PDB entry 5TOJ | X-ray diffraction, 3.30 A resolution | chains B and C of the 6 polymer chains in the assembly

== Chain B (and C) ==
Name: Fusion glycoprotein F0, Fibritin chimera
From: Human respiratory syncytial virus
Notes: chain C of this document is another copy of the same molecule, construct and numbering; everything in this record applies to it too
Reference sequence: P03420 (FUS_HRSVA); numbering as in UniProt (aligned over 1-513)
Amino-acid sequence (550 residues; each row starts with the number of its first residue):
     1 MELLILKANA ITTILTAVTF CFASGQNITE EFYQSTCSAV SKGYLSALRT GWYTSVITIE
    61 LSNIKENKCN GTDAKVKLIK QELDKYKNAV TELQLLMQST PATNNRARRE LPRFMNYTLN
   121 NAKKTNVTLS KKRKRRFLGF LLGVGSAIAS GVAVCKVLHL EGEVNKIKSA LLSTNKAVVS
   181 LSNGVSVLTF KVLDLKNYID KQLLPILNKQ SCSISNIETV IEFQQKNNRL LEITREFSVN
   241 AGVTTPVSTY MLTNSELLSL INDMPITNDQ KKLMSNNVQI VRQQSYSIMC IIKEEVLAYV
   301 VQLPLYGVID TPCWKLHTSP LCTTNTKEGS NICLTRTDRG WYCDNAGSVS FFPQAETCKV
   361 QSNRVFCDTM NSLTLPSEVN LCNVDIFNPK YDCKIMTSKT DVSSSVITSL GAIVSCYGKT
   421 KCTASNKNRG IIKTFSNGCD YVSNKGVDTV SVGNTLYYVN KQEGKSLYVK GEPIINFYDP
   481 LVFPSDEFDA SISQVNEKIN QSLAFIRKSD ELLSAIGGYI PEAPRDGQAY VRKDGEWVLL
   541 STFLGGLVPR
Not modelled in the structure: 1-26, 99-136, 550 (chain C: 1-26, 99-136, 546-550)
Disulfide bonds: Cys-37/Cys-439, Cys-69/Cys-212, Cys-155/Cys-290, Cys-313/Cys-343, Cys-322/Cys-333, Cys-358/Cys-367, Cys-382/Cys-393, Cys-416/Cys-422
Glycans and other covalent adducts: N-acetylglucosamine (NAG) linked to Asn-500
Construct notes: conflict Ala-102 (Pro in P03420); engineered mutation Cys-155 (Ser in P03420), Phe-190 (Ser in P03420), Leu-207 (Val in P03420), Cys-290 (Ser in P03420), Val-379 (Ile in P03420), Val-447 (Met in P03420)
UniProt features mapped onto this chain:
  - region: Phe-137 to Val-157 (Fusion peptide)
  - site (Cleavage): Arg-109, Glu-110, Arg-136, Phe-137
  - glycosylation (N-linked (GlcNAc...) asparagine): Asn-27, Asn-70, Asn-116, Asn-120, Asn-126, Asn-500
  - natural variant: Glu-218 (E218A: In strain: Cold-passage attenuated), Val-379 (I379V: In strain: Cold-passage attenuated; this construct carries the variant), Val-447 (M447V: In strain: Cold-passage attenuated; this construct carries the variant)
  - mutagenesis: Cys-37 (C37S: Impairs translation or folding of the F protein), Cys-69 (C69S: Impairs translation or folding of the F protein), Arg-108 to Arg-109 (Complete loss of cleavage between F2 and p27), Arg-108 (R108N: Complete loss of cleavage between F2 and p27), Arg-109 (R109N: Complete loss of cleavage between F2 and p27), Lys-131 (K131Q: No effect on cleavage between F2 and p27), Cys-212 (C212S: No effect on F1 and F2 structure and glycosylation), Cys-313 (C313S: Impairs translation or folding of the F protein), Cys-322 (C322S: Impairs translation or folding of the F protein), Cys-333 (C333S: Impairs translation or folding of the F protein), Cys-343 (C343S: Impairs translation or folding of the F protein), Cys-358 (C358S: Impairs translation or folding of the F protein), 6 further mutagenesis entries in UniProt

== Interface between chain B and chain C ==
Residue-residue contacts - 100 pairs, chain B then chain C:
  Thr-50(B) with Leu-456(C)
  Trp-52(B) with Tyr-458(C), hydrogen bond (backbone-side chain)
  Lys-75(B) with Glu-218(C), salt bridge
  Lys-77(B) with Glu-222(C), salt bridge
  Gln-81(B) with Gln-225(C)
  Lys-85(B) with Gln-225(C), hydrogen bond
  Glu-92(B) with Thr-249(C); Asn-254(C)
  Leu-95(B) with Val-278(C), hydrophobic
  Leu-96(B) with Gln-279(C)
  Gln-98(B) with Asn-276(C)
  Leu-141(B) with Thr-400(C)
  Gly-143(B) with Ser-404(C); Ser-405(C)
  Val-144(B) with Ser-405(C), hydrogen bond (backbone-backbone); Val-406(C); Ile-407(C), hydrogen bond (backbone-backbone)
  Gly-145(B) with Ile-407(C)
  Ser-146(B) with Asn-460(C), hydrogen bond
  Ala-149(B) with Tyr-458(C); Val-459(C); Asn-460(C)
  Ser-150(B) with Tyr-458(C)
  Ala-153(B) with Lys-461(C)
  Asn-183(B) with Lys-427(C)
  Val-185(B) with Lys-427(C)
  Ile-217(B) with Ile-217(C), hydrophobic; Glu-218(C)
  Gln-224(B) with Ile-221(C); Gln-225(C)
  Arg-235(B) with Thr-249(C); Tyr-250(C), hydrogen bond
  Ser-238(B) with Gln-279(C); Arg-282(C)
  Val-239(B) with Pro-246(C); Ser-248(C); Gln-283(C), hydrogen bond (backbone-side chain)
  Asn-240(B) with Gln-283(C)
  Ala-241(B) with Gln-279(C); Gln-283(C); Lys-359(C)
  Asn-345(B) with Asn-454(C), hydrogen bond (backbone-side chain)
  Ala-346(B) with Asn-454(C)
  Ser-350(B) with Asn-454(C), hydrogen bond
  Thr-369(B) with Asn-454(C); Thr-455(C), hydrogen bond (backbone-side chain)
  Met-370(B) with Leu-456(C); Tyr-457(C), hydrophobic
  Ser-372(B) with Thr-455(C), hydrogen bond
  Leu-373(B) with Val-402(C), hydrophobic
  Thr-374(B) with Val-452(C); Gly-453(C); Asn-454(C), hydrogen bond (side chain-backbone)
  Leu-375(B) with Val-402(C), hydrophobic
  Lys-394(B) with Thr-400(C)
  Glu-487(B) with Asp-486(C)
  Phe-488(B) with Phe-488(C), hydrophobic
  Asp-489(B) with Met-396(C); Ser-398(C)
  Gln-494(B) with Lys-399(C); Ser-485(C)
  Glu-497(B) with Lys-399(C), salt bridge
  Lys-498(B) with Asp-486(C), salt bridge
  Phe-505(B) with Phe-505(C), hydrophobic
  Lys-508(B) with Leu-513(C)
  Leu-512(B) with Leu-512(C); Ile-516(C), hydrophobic
  Ala-515(B) with Ile-516(C), hydrophobic
  Gly-518(B) with Pro-521(C); Glu-522(C), hydrogen bond (backbone-backbone)
  Tyr-519(B) with Ala-515(C), hydrogen bond (side chain-backbone); Ile-516(C), hydrogen bond (side chain-backbone); Tyr-519(C); Ile-520(C)
  Ile-520(B) with Ile-520(C), hydrogen bond (backbone-backbone); Pro-521(C); Glu-522(C); Trp-537(C), hydrophobic
  Val-531(B) with Ala-529(C), hydrophobic; Tyr-530(C); Val-531(C), hydrophobic
  Arg-532(B) with Glu-522(C), salt bridge; Ala-523(C); Gln-528(C); Ala-529(C); Tyr-530(C), hydrogen bond (backbone-backbone); Trp-537(C)
  Lys-533(B) with Gly-527(C); Gln-528(C); Ala-529(C)
  Asp-534(B) with Arg-525(C); Asp-526(C); Gly-527(C), hydrogen bond (side chain-backbone)
  Gly-535(B) with Glu-522(C); Arg-525(C)
  Leu-540(B) with Leu-540(C), hydrophobic
  Phe-543(B) with Ala-529(C), hydrophobic; Leu-540(C), hydrophobic; Leu-544(C)
  Leu-544(B) with Leu-544(C), hydrophobic
Other interface residues (no listed pair), chain B (70 interface residues in all): Gly-51, Ala-74, Leu-78, Glu-82, Phe-140, Lys-156, Ile-221, Ser-348, Asp-486, Glu-511, Trp-537, Leu-547
Other interface residues (no listed pair), chain C (68 interface residues in all): Val-247, Ser-275, Ile-280, Thr-397, Ser-403, Thr-420, Gln-462, Gly-517, Pro-524

== Overview ==
The interface between chain B and chain C involves 70 residues on one side and 68 on the other; the contacts
include 18 hydrogen bonds and 5 salt bridges. Polar contacts include Lys-75(B)/Glu-218(C),
Lys-77(B)/Glu-222(C) and Glu-497(B)/Lys-399(C). Covalently linked N-acetylglucosamine: at Asn-500(B).
Chain B and chain C are both Fusion glycoprotein F0, Fibritin chimera (Human respiratory syncytial virus); the
structure, Crystal structure of the RSV F glycoprotein in complex with the neutralizing single-domain antibody
F-VHH-4, was determined by X-ray diffraction, deposited together with 5TOK and 5TP3.
